PDB entry 8A1Y | electron microscopy, 3.30 A resolution | chains E and F of the 6 polymer chains in the assembly

== Chain E ==
Name: Na(+)-translocating NADH-quinone reductase subunit E
Organism: Vibrio cholerae
Notes: EC 7.2.1.1
UniProt: A0A085QWM0 (A0A085QWM0_VIBCL); numbering as in UniProt (aligned over 1-198)
Chain sequence (198 residues; row label = number of the first residue in the row):
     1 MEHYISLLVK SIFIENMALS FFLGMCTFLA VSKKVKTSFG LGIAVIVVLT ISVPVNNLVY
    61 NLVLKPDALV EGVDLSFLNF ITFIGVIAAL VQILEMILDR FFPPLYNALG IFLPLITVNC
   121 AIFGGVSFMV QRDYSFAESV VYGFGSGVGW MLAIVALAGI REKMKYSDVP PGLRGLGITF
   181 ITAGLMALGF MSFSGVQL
Unresolved in the structure: 1
Bound ions: 2Fe-2S cluster Fe: Cys-26, Cys-120 (shared with 2 residues of chain D)
Ligand contacts: 2Fe-2S cluster (FES): Gly-24, Met-25, Cys-26, Asn-119, Cys-120

== Chain F ==
Name: Na(+)-translocating NADH-quinone reductase subunit F
Organism: Vibrio cholerae
Notes: EC 7.2.1.1
UniProt: A0A085ST13 (A0A085ST13_VIBCL); residues 1-408 here = UniProt positions 1-408
Chain sequence (408 residues; each row starts with the number of its first residue):
     1 MSTIIFGVVM FTLIILALVL VILFAKSKLV PTGDITISIN GDPEKAIVTQ PGGKLLTALA
    61 GAGVFVSSAC GGGGSCGQCR VKIKSGGGDI LPTELDHISK GEAREGERLA CQVAVKADMD
   121 LELPEEIFGV KKWECTVISN DNKATFIKEL KLAIPDGESV PFRAGGYIQI EAPAHHVKYA
   181 DFDVPEKYRG DWDKFNLFRY ESKVDEPIIR AYSMANYPEE FGIIMLNVRI ATPPPNNPNV
   241 PPGQMSSYIW SLKAGDKCTI SGPFGEFFAK DTDAEMVFIG GGAGMAPMRS HIFDQLKRLK
   301 SKRKMSYWYG ARSKREMFYV EDFDGLAAEN DNFVWHCALS DPQPEDNWTG YTGFIHNVLY
   361 ENYLKDHEAP EDCEYYMCGP PMMNAAVINM LKNLGVEEEN ILLDDFGG
Bound ions: 2Fe-2S cluster Fe: Cys-70, Cys-76, Cys-79, Cys-111
Ligand contacts:
  - FAD (flavin-adenine dinucleotide): Tyr-167, Arg-210, Ala-211, Tyr-212, Ser-213, Asn-227, Val-228, Arg-229, Ala-231, Thr-232, Pro-233, Pro-234, Asn-237, Val-240, Pro-241, Pro-242, Gly-243, Gln-244, Met-245, Ser-246, Ala-283, Asp-405, Phe-406
  - 2Fe-2S cluster (FES): Ser-67, Ser-68, Cys-70, Gly-71, Gly-72, Gly-74, Ser-75, Cys-76, Gly-77, Gln-78, Cys-79, Leu-109, Cys-111
What the authors report for this chain:
  - mutagenesis - C70A: abolished binding to 2Fe-2S cluster

== Interface between chain E and chain F ==
Contacting residue pairs (20):
  Leu-69(E) / Met-10(F)  hydrophobic
  Val-70(E) / Phe-6(F)  hydrophobic
  Val-73(E) / Thr-3(F)
  Leu-75(E) / Met-10(F)  hydrophobic
  Leu-78(E) / Phe-11(F)  hydrophobic
  Ile-81(E) / Phe-11(F)  hydrophobic
  Thr-82(E) / Ile-14(F)
  Gly-85(E) / Leu-18(F)
  Val-86(E) / Leu-18(F)  hydrophobic
  Ala-89(E) / Leu-18(F)  hydrophobic
  Gln-92(E) / Ile-22(F)
  Ile-93(E) / Val-21(F)  hydrophobic
  Ile-93(E) / Ile-22(F)
  Ile-93(E) / Ala-25(F)  hydrophobic
  Met-96(E) / Ala-25(F)  hydrophobic
  Met-96(E) / Lys-26(F)
  Met-96(E) / Leu-29(F)  hydrophobic
  Ile-97(E) / Leu-29(F)  hydrophobic
  Arg-100(E) / Leu-29(F)
  Arg-100(E) / Pro-31(F)
Interface residues without a listed pair, chain E (16 interface residues in all): Asp-74
Interface residues without a listed pair, chain F (13 interface residues in all): Gly-7

== Overview ==
16 residues of chain E face 13 of chain F across their interface. Ligands of chain E: 2Fe-2S cluster. Chain F
binds flavin-adenine dinucleotide and 2Fe-2S cluster. Cys-26(E) and Cys-120(E) form the 2Fe-2S cluster Fe
site. The paper reports that C70A of chain F abolishes binding to 2Fe-2S cluster.
Chain E is Na(+)-translocating NADH-quinone reductase subunit E and chain F is Na(+)-translocating
NADH-quinone reductase subunit F, both from Vibrio cholerae; the structure, Sodium pumping NADH-quinone
oxidoreductase with inhibitor HQNO, was determined by electron microscopy, deposited together with 8A1T, 8A1U,
8A1V, 8A1W, 8A1X, 8ACW and 8ACY.
